4HKZ - chains A and E of the 4 polymer chains in the assembly; structure by X-ray diffraction, 2.08 A resolution.

Chain A:
Protein: Trastuzumab light chain
From: Homo sapiens
Chain sequence (213 residues; row label = number of the first residue in the row):
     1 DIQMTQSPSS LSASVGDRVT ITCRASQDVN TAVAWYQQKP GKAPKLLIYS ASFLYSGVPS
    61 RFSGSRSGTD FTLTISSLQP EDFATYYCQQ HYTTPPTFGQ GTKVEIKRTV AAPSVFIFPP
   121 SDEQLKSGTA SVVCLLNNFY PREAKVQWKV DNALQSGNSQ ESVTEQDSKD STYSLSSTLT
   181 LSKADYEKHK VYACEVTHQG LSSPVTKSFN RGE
Disulfides: Cys23-Cys88, Cys134-Cys194

Chain E:
Protein: Protein L fragment
From: Finegoldia magna
Chain sequence (63 residues; each row starts with the number of its first residue):
    19 SEVTIKVNLI FADGKIQTAE FKGTFEEATA EAYRYAALLA KVNGEYTADL EDGGNHMNIK
    79 FAG

Interface between chain A and chain E:
Residue-residue contacts (30; chain A residue first):
  Thr5(A) - Glu49(E)
  Ser7(A) - Glu49(E)  hydrogen bond
  Pro8(A) - Ala37(E)  hydrophobic
  Pro8(A) - Glu38(E)
  Pro8(A) - Phe39(E)  hydrophobic
  Pro8(A) - Tyr53(E)
  Ser9(A) - Glu38(E)  hydrogen bond (backbone-backbone)
  Ser9(A) - Lys40(E)  hydrogen bond (side chain-backbone)
  Ser10(A) - Ala37(E)
  Ser10(A) - Glu38(E)  hydrogen bond
  Leu11(A) - Leu27(E)  hydrophobic
  Leu11(A) - Gln35(E)
  Leu11(A) - Thr36(E)
  Leu11(A) - Ala37(E)  hydrophobic
  Leu11(A) - Tyr53(E)
  Ser12(A) - Gln35(E)
  Ser12(A) - Thr36(E)  hydrogen bond (backbone-backbone)
  Ala13(A) - Gln35(E)
  Asp17(A) - Lys33(E)
  Asp17(A) - Gln35(E)  hydrogen bond
  Arg18(A) - Gln35(E)  hydrogen bond (backbone-side chain)
  Arg18(A) - Val60(E)
  Thr20(A) - Tyr53(E)  hydrogen bond (backbone-side chain)
  Thr20(A) - Leu56(E)
  Thr20(A) - Leu57(E)
  Thr22(A) - Leu56(E)
  Arg24(A) - Glu49(E)  salt bridge
  Arg24(A) - Arg52(E)
  Lys107(A) - Ile34(E)  hydrogen bond (side chain-backbone)
  Lys107(A) - Thr36(E)  hydrogen bond
Also at the interface, not in a pair above, chain A (18 interface residues in all): Gly16, Val19, Asp70, Thr72

Overview:
The interface between chain A and chain E involves 18 residues on one side and 15 on the other; the contacts
include 10 hydrogen bonds and 1 salt bridge. Polar contacts include Arg24(A)-Glu49(E), Ser7(A)-Glu49(E) and
Ser9(A)-Lys40(E).
Chain A is Trastuzumab light chain (Homo sapiens) and chain E is Protein L fragment (Finegoldia magna); the
structure, Trastuzumab Fab complexed with Protein L and Protein A fragments, was determined by X-ray
diffraction, deposited together with 4GW1, 4GW5 and 4IOI.
